8CJ7 - chain A; structure by X-ray diffraction, 1.51 A resolution.

[Chain A]
Protein: Histone deacetylase 6
Organism: Danio rerio
Reference sequence: F8W4B7 (F8W4B7_DANRE); residue numbers follow UniProt; this construct covers 440-798
Sequence (364 residues; row label = number of the first residue in the row):
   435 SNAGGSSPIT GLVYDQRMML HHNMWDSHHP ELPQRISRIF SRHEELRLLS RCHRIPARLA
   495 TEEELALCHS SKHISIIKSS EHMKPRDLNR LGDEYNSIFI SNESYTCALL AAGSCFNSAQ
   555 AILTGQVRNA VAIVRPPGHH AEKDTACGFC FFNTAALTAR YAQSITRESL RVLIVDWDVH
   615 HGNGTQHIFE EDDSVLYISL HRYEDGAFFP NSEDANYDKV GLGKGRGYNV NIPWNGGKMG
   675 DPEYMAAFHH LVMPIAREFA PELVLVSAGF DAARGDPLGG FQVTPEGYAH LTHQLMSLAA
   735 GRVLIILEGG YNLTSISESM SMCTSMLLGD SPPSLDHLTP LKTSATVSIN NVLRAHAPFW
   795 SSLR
Not modelled in the structure: 435-440, 770-771
Differences from the reference sequence: expression tag (435-439)
Bound ions: K+ site 1: Asp610, Asp612, His614, Ser633, Leu634; Zn2+: Asp612, His614, Asp705 (together with UTO); K+ site 2: Phe623, Asp626, Val629, Tyr662
Small-molecule neighbours: UTO (6-[(5-pyridin-2-yl-1,2$l4,3,4-tetrazacyclopenta-1,3-dien-2-yl)methyl]pyridine-3-carbohydrazide): Asp460, His463, Pro464, Ser531, His573, His574, Gly582, Phe583, Asp612, His614, Phe643, Asp705, Leu712, Gly743, Tyr745

[Summary]
Bound to chain A: compound UTO. Asp610, Asp612, His614, Ser633 and Leu634 form the K+ site 1. Asp612, His614
and Asp705 form the Zn2+ site.
Chain A is Histone deacetylase 6 (Danio rerio); the structure, HDAC6 selective degraded
(difluoromethyl)-1,3,4-oxadiazole substrate inhibitor, was determined by X-ray diffraction together with 8QA7
from the same study.
